PDB entry 9OGT | electron microscopy, 3.00 A resolution | chains I and A of the 18 polymer chains in the assembly

== Chain I ==
Protein: PGT122 Fab light chain
Source organism: Homo sapiens
Notes: antibody fragment or engineered binder
Sequence (211 residues; each row starts with the number of its first residue; note: 4 numbers in that range are skipped by the numbering (no residue carries them; nothing is unmodelled there); a row labelled like 66A-66C holds insertion residues (66A, then the next letters in order)):
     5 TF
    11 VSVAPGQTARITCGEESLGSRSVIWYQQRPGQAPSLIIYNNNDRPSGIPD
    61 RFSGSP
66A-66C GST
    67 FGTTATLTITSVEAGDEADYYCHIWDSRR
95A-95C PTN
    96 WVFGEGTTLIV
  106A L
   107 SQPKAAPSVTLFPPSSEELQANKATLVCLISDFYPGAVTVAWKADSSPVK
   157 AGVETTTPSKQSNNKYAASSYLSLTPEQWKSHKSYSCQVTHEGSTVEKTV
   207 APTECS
Unresolved in the structure: 108-212
Disulfides: Cys23-Cys88

== Chain A ==
Protein: HIV-1 Envelope Glycoprotein BG505 SOSIP.664 gp120
Source organism: Human immunodeficiency virus 1
UniProt: Q2N0S6 (Q2N0S6_9HIV1); the construct lacks a stretch of the UniProt sequence and is renumbered around it, so the offset changes along the chain: 31-138 = UniProt 30-137; 147-185 = UniProt 138-176; 187-309 = UniProt 186-308; 312-323 = UniProt 309-320; 2 more segments
Sequence (516 residues; numbered -4 to 513 plus 10 insertion-coded residues; 12 numbers in that range are skipped by the numbering (no residue carries them; nothing is unmodelled there); the number before each row is that of its first residue; a row labelled like 185A-185I holds insertion residues (185A, then the next letters in order); numbers below 1 keep their minus sign (Met-4 is residue -4)):
    -4 MDAMKRGLCCVLLLCGAVFVSPSQEIHARFRRGARAENLWVTVYYGVPVW
    46 KDAETTLFCASDAKAYETEKHNVWATHACVPTDPNPQEIHLENVTEEFNM
    96 WKNNMVEQMHTDIISLWDQSLKPCVKLTPLCVTLQCTNVTNNI
   147 TDDMRGELKNCSFNMTTELRDKKQKVYSLFYRLDVVQIN
185A-185I ENQGNRSNN
   187 SNKEYRLINCNTSAITQACPKVSFEPIPIHYCAPAGFAILKCKDKKFNGT
   237 GPCPSVSTVQCTHGIKPVVSTQLLLNGSLAEEEVMIRSENITNNAKNILV
   287 QFNTPVQINCTRPNNNTRKSIRI
   312 GPGQAFYATGDI
  323A I
   324 GDIRQAHCNVSKATWNETLGKVVKQLRKHFGNNTIIRFANSSGGDLEVTT
   374 HSFNCGGEFFYCNTSGLFNSTWI
   398 SNTSVQGSNSTGSNDSITLPCRIKQIINMWQRIGQAMYAPPIQGVIRCVS
   448 NITGLILTRDGGSTNSTTETFRPGGGDMRDNWRSELYKYKVVKIEPLGVA
   498 PTRCKRRVVGRRRRRR
Unresolved in the structure: -4 to 34, 58-65, 147-149, 185A-185I, 398-411, 459-463, 504-513
Disulfides: Cys54-Cys74, Cys119-Cys205, Cys126-Cys196, Cys131-Cys157, Cys218-Cys247, Cys228-Cys239, Cys296-Cys331, Cys378-Cys445, Cys385-Cys418
Glycans and other covalent adducts: N-acetylglucosamine (NAG) linked to Asn88, Asn133, Asn156, Asn160, Asn197, Asn234, Asn262, Asn276, Asn295, Asn301, Asn339, Asn363, Asn386, Asn392, Asn448; glycan linked to Asn137, Asn332
Construct notes: expression tag (-4 to 30, 509-513); engineered mutation Asn332 (Thr330 in Q2N0S6), Cys501 (Ala498 in Q2N0S6)

== Interface between chain I and chain A ==
Contacting residue pairs - 19 pairs, chain I then chain A:
  Leu28(I) - Thr135(A)
  Leu28(I) - Gly324(A)
  Gly29(I) - Gly324(A)
  Gly29(I) - Asp325(A)
  Ser30(I) - Asp325(A)  hydrogen bond (backbone-side chain)
  Phe67(I) - Gly324(A)
  Phe67(I) - Asp325(A)
  Ser93(I) - Asn136(A)
  Ser93(I) - Asn137(A)
  Arg94(I) - Val134(A)
  Arg94(I) - Thr135(A)  hydrogen bond
  Arg94(I) - Asn136(A)
  Arg94(I) - Asn137(A)
  Arg94(I) - Asp322(A)  salt bridge
  Arg94(I) - Ile323(A)  hydrogen bond (side chain-backbone)
  Arg94(I) - Gly324(A)  hydrogen bond (side chain-backbone)
  Arg94(I) - Ile326(A)
  Arg95(I) - Asn137(A)
  Pro95A(I) - Asn137(A)
Other interface residues (no listed pair), chain A (10 interface residues in all): Ile323A

== Overview ==
8 residues of chain I face 10 of chain A across their interface; the contacts include 4 hydrogen bonds and 1
salt bridge. Among the polar pairs are Arg94(I)-Asp322(A), Ser30(I)-Asp325(A) and Arg94(I)-Thr135(A).
Chain I is PGT122 Fab light chain (Homo sapiens) and chain A is HIV-1 Envelope Glycoprotein BG505 SOSIP.664
gp120 (Human immunodeficiency virus 1); the structure, HIV-1 Env BG505 SOSIP.664-His in complex with PGT122
and 3BNC117 Fabs, was determined by electron microscopy together with 9OGU from the same study.
